8R22 - chains A and C of the 4 polymer chains in the assembly; structure by electron microscopy, 3.90 A resolution.

== Chain A ==
Protein: BRCA1-associated ATM activator 1
From: Homo sapiens
UniProtKB: Q6PJG6 (BRAT1_HUMAN); numbering as in UniProt (aligned over 1-821)
Chain sequence (827 residues; each row starts with the number of its first residue; numbers below 1 keep their minus sign (Gly-5 is residue -5)):
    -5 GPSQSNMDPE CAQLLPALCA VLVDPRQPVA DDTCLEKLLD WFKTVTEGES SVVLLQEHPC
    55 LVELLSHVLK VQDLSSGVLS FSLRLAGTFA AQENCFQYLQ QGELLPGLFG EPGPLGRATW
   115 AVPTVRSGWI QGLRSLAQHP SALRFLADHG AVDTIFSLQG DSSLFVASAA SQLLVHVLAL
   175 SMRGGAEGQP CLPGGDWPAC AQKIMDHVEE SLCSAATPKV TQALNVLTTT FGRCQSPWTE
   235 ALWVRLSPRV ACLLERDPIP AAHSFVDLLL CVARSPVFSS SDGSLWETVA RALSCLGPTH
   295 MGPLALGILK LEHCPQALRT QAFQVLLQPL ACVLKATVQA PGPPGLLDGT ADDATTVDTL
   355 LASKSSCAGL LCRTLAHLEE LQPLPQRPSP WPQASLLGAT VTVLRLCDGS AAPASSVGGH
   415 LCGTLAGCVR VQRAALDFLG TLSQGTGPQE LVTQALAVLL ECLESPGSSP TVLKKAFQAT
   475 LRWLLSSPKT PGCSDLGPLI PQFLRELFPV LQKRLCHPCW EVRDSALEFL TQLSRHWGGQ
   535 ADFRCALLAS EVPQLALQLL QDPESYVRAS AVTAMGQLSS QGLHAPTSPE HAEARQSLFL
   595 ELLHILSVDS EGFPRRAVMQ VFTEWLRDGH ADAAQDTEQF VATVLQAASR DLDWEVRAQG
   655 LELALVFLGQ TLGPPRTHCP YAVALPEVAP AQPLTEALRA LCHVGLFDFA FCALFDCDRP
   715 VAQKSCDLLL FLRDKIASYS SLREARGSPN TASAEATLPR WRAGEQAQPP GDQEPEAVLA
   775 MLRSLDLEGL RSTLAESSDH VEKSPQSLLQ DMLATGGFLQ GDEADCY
Disordered / not traced: -5 to 0, 178-190, 275-276, 334-346, 483-488, 580-587, 625-629, 667-686, 735-766, 810-821
Construct notes: expression tag (-5 to 0)
Curated features (UniProtKB/Swiss-Prot):
  - motif: Asp819 to Tyr821 (BRAT1-like motif)
  - binding site (Zn(2+)): Cys820
  - modified residue: Ser742 (Phosphoserine)

== Chain C ==
Protein: Integrator complex subunit 11
From: Homo sapiens
UniProtKB: Q5TA45 (INT11_HUMAN); numbering as in UniProt (aligned over 1-600)
Chain sequence (612 residues; row label = number of the first residue in the row; numbers below 1 keep their minus sign (Gly-11 is residue -11)):
   -11 GPSDPGPKRA EFMPEIRVTP LGAGQDVGRS CILVSIAGKN VMLDCGMHMG FNDDRRFPDF
    49 SYITQNGRLT DFLDCVIISH FHLDHCGALP YFSEMVGYDG PIYMTHPTQA ICPILLEDYR
   109 KIAVDKKGEA NFFTSQMIKD CMKKVVAVHL HQTVQVDDEL EIKAYYAGHV LGAAMFQIKV
   169 GSESVVYTGD YNMTPDRHLG AAWIDKCRPN LLITESTYAT TIRDSKRCRE RDFLKKVHET
   229 VERGGKVLIP VFALGRAQEL CILLETFWER MNLKVPIYFS TGLTEKANHY YKLFIPWTNQ
   289 KIRKTFVQRN MFEFKHIKAF DRAFADNPGP MVVFATPGML HAGQSLQIFR KWAGNEKNMV
   349 IMPGYCVQGT VGHKILSGQR KLEMEGRQVL EVKMQVEYMS FSAHADAKGI MQLVGQAEPE
   409 SVLLVHGEAK KMEFLKQKIE QELRVNCYMP ANGETVTLPT SPSIPVGISL GLLKREMAQG
   469 LLPEAKKPRL LHGTLIMKDS NFRLVSSEQA LKELGLAEHQ LRFTCRVHLH DTRKEQETAL
   529 RVYSHLKSVL KDHCVQHLPD GSVTVESVLL QAAAPSEDPG TKVLLVSWTY QDEELGSFLT
   589 SLLKKGLPQA PS
Disordered / not traced: -11 to 0, 286-297, 449-600
Construct notes: expression tag (-11 to 0)
Metal / ion sites: Zn2+: His68, His70, His157, Asp178

== Interface between chain A and chain C ==
Residue-residue contacts (56; chain A residue first):
  Cys28(A) - Gln356(C)
  Glu30(A) - Phe39(C)
  Asp34(A) - Arg43(C)  salt bridge
  Pro117(A) - Ala439(C)  hydrophobic
  Pro117(A) - Glu442(C)
  Ser156(A) - Glu442(C)
  Phe159(A) - Tyr50(C)
  Phe159(A) - Asn440(C)
  His257(A) - Gln53(C)  hydrogen bond (side chain-backbone)
  His257(A) - Asn54(C)
  Cys366(A) - Asp59(C)  hydrogen bond
  Ala370(A) - Arg56(C)
  Arg427(A) - Asp87(C)
  Lys468(A) - Lys131(C)
  Trp514(A) - Gln97(C)
  Glu515(A) - Lys131(C)
  Glu515(A) - Val133(C)
  Asp518(A) - Lys127(C)
  Asp518(A) - Lys131(C)  salt bridge
  Glu522(A) - Lys127(C)  salt bridge
  Glu522(A) - Lys131(C)  salt bridge
  Tyr560(A) - Pro101(C)
  Tyr560(A) - Lys127(C)
  Ser564(A) - Lys127(C)
  Glu605(A) - Leu271(C)
  Glu605(A) - Lys274(C)
  Arg610(A) - Glu105(C)  salt bridge
  Leu646(A) - Ser268(C)
  Trp648(A) - Arg108(C)
  Trp648(A) - Lys109(C)
  Glu649(A) - Arg108(C)  salt bridge
  Cys706(A) - Arg310(C)  hydrogen bond
  Cys711(A) - Gly331(C)  hydrogen bond (backbone-backbone)
  Cys711(A) - Gln332(C)
  Cys711(A) - Gln335(C)
  Asp712(A) - Gly331(C)
  Pro714(A) - Asp113(C)
  Thr787(A) - Glu373(C)
  Ala789(A) - Lys115(C)
  Ser791(A) - Lys114(C)
  Ser791(A) - Lys115(C)
  Ser792(A) - Asp113(C)  hydrogen bond (backbone-backbone)
  Ser792(A) - Lys114(C)
  Ser792(A) - Ala330(C)
  Asp793(A) - Lys114(C)  salt bridge
  His794(A) - Gly374(C)
  Val795(A) - Glu371(C)
  Val795(A) - Met372(C)
  Glu796(A) - Gly357(C)
  Glu796(A) - Val359(C)
  Gln804(A) - Gln367(C)  hydrogen bond (backbone-side chain)
  Asp805(A) - Gln356(C)  hydrogen bond
  Asp805(A) - His361(C)  salt bridge
  Asp805(A) - Gln367(C)
  Ala808(A) - Ser365(C)
  Thr809(A) - Ser365(C)
Interface residues without a listed pair, chain A (48 interface residues in all): Thr27, Lys31, Ser157, Leu158, Arg367, Lys469, Ser519, Phe607, Arg713, Leu802
Interface residues without a listed pair, chain C (49 interface residues in all): His36, Gly38, Asp47, Gly88, Val112, Met130, Thr269, Gly441, Thr443

== In short ==
Chain A and chain C form an interface of 48 and 49 residues respectively, with 7 hydrogen bonds and 8 salt
bridges. Among the polar pairs are Asp34(A)-Arg43(C), Asp518(A)-Lys131(C) and Glu522(A)-Lys127(C). Curated
annotation (UniProt) lists Zn2+-binding residue Cys820(A) on chain A.
Here chain A is BRCA1-associated ATM activator 1 and chain C is Integrator complex subunit 11, both from Homo
sapiens. Entry 8R22 (INTS9-INTS11-BRAT1-WDR73 complex) was determined by electron microscopy (same publication
as 8R23 and 8R2D).
